Entry 8C9C (electron microscopy, 6.62 A resolution (low resolution: residue-level contacts below are approximate; hydrogen-bond / salt-bridge calls are withheld)); this record covers chains A and Y of the 4 polymer chains in the assembly.

[Chain A]
Molecule: 23S rRNA
Source organism: Escherichia coli
Sequence (2904 nucleotides; row label = number of the first residue in the row):
     1 GGUUAAGCGA CUAAGCGUAC ACGGUGGAUG CCCUGGCAGU CAGAGGCGAU GAAGGACGUG
    61 CUAAUCUGCG AUAAGCGUCG GUAAGGUGAU AUGAACCGUU AUAACCGGCG AUUUCCGAAU
   121 GGGGAAACCC AGUGUGUUUC GACACACUAU CAUUAACUGA AUCCAUAGGU UAAUGAGGCG
   181 AACCGGGGGA ACUGAAACAU CUAAGUACCC CGAGGAAAAG AAAUCAACCG AGAUUCCCCC
   241 AGUAGCGGCG AGCGAACGGG GAGCAGCCCA GAGCCUGAAU CAGUGUGUGU GUUAGUGGAA
   301 GCGUCUGGAA AGGCGCGCGA UACAGGGUGA CAGCCCCGUA CACAAAAAUG CACAUGCUGU
   361 GAGCUCGAUG AGUAGGGCGG GACACGUGGU AUCCUGUCUG AAUAUGGGGG GACCAUCCUC
   421 CAAGGCUAAA UACUCCUGAC UGACCGAUAG UGAACCAGUA CCGUGAGGGA AAGGCGAAAA
   481 GAACCCCGGC GAGGGGAGUG AAAAAGAACC UGAAACCGUG UACGUACAAG CAGUGGGAGC
   541 ACGCUUAGGC GUGUGACUGC GUACCUUUUG UAUAAUGGGU CAGCGACUUA UAUUCUGUAG
   601 CAAGGUUAAC CGAAUAGGGG AGCCGAAGGG AAACCGAGUC UUAACUGGGC GUUAAGUUGC
   661 AGGGUAUAGA CCCGAAACCC GGUGAUCUAG CCAUGGGCAG GUUGAAGGUU GGGUAACACU
   721 AACUGGAGGA CCGAACCGAC UAAUGUUGAA AAAUUAGCGG AUGACUUGUG GCUGGGGGUG
   781 AAAGGCCAAU CAAACCGGGA GAUAGCUGGU UCUCCCCGAA AGCUAUUUAG GUAGCGCCUC
   841 GUGAAUUCAU CUCCGGGGGU AGAGCACUGU UUCGGCAAGG GGGUCAUCCC GACUUACCAA
   901 CCCGAUGCAA ACUGCGAAUA CCGGAGAAUG UUAUCACGGG AGACACACGG CGGGUGCUAA
   961 CGUCCGUCGU GAAGAGGGAA ACAACCCAGA CCGCCAGCUA AGGUCCCAAA GUCAUGGUUA
  1021 AGUGGGAAAC GAUGUGGGAA GGCCCAGACA GCCAGGAUGU UGGCUUAGAA GCAGCCAUCA
  1081 UUUAAAGAAA GCGUAAUAGC UCACUGGUCG AGUCGGCCUG CGCGGAAGAU GUAACGGGGC
  1141 UAAACCAUGC ACCGAAGCUG CGGCAGCGAC GCUUAUGCGU UGUUGGGUAG GGGAGCGUUC
  1201 UGUAAGCCUG CGAAGGUGUG CUGUGAGGCA UGCUGGAGGU AUCAGAAGUG CGAAUGCUGA
  1261 CAUAAGUAAC GAUAAAGCGG GUGAAAAGCC CGCUCGCCGG AAGACCAAGG GUUCCUGUCC
  1321 AACGUUAAUC GGGGCAGGGU GAGUCGACCC CUAAGGCGAG GCCGAAAGGC GUAGUCGAUG
  1381 GGAAACAGGU UAAUAUUCCU GUACUUGGUG UUACUGCGAA GGGGGGACGG AGAAGGCUAU
  1441 GUUGGCCGGG CGACGGUUGU CCCGGUUUAA GCGUGUAGGC UGGUUUUCCA GGCAAAUCCG
  1501 GAAAAUCAAG GCUGAGGCGU GAUGACGAGG CACUACGGUG CUGAAGCAAC AAAUGCCCUG
  1561 CUUCCAGGAA AAGCCUCUAA GCAUCAGGUA ACAUCAAAUC GUACCCCAAA CCGACACAGG
  1621 UGGUCAGGUA GAGAAUACCA AGGCGCUUGA GAGAACUCGG GUGAAGGAAC UAGGCAAAAU
  1681 GGUGCCGUAA CUUCGGGAGA AGGCACGCUG AUAUGUAGGU GAGGUCCCUC GCGGAUGGAG
  1741 CUGAAAUCAG UCGAAGAUAC CAGCUGGCUG CAACUGUUUA UUAAAAACAC AGCACUGUGC
  1801 AAACACGAAA GUGGACGUAU ACGGUGUGAC GCCUGCCCGG UGCCGGAAGG UUAAUUGAUG
  1861 GGGUUAGCGC AAGCGAAGCU CUUGAUCGAA GCCCCGGUAA ACGGCGGCCG UAACUAUAAC
  1921 GGUCCUAAGG UAGCGAAAUU CCUUGUCGGG UAAGUUCCGA CCUGCACGAA UGGCGUAAUG
  1981 AUGGCCAGGC UGUCUCCACC CGAGACUCAG UGAAAUUGAA CUCGCUGUGA AGAUGCAGUG
  2041 UACCCGCGGC AAGACGGAAA GACCCCGUGA ACCUUUACUA UAGCUUGACA CUGAACAUUG
  2101 AGCCUUGAUG UGUAGGAUAG GUGGGAGGCU UUGAAGUGUG GACGCCAGUC UGCAUGGAGC
  2161 CGACCUUGAA AUACCACCCU UUAAUGUUUG AUGUUCUAAC GUUGACCCGU AAUCCGGGUU
  2221 GCGGACAGUG UCUGGUGGGU AGUUUGACUG GGGCGGUCUC CUCCUAAAGA GUAACGGAGG
  2281 AGCACGAAGG UUGGCUAAUC CUGGUCGGAC AUCAGGAGGU UAGUGCAAUG GCAUAAGCCA
  2341 GCUUGACUGC GAGCGUGACG GCGCGAGCAG GUGCGAAAGC AGGUCAUAGU GAUCCGGUGG
  2401 UUCUGAAUGG AAGGGCCAUC GCUCAACGGA UAAAAGGUAC UCCGGGGAUA ACAGGCUGAU
  2461 ACCGCCCAAG AGUUCAUAUC GACGGCGGUG UUUGGCACCU CGAUGUCGGC UCAUCACAUC
  2521 CUGGGGCUGA AGUAGGUCCC AAGGGUAUGG CUGUUCGCCA UUUAAAGUGG UACGCGAGCU
  2581 GGGUUUAGAA CGUCGUGAGA CAGUUCGGUC CCUAUCUGCC GUGGGCGCUG GAGAACUGAG
  2641 GGGGGCUGCU CCUAGUACGA GAGGACCGGA GUGGACGCAU CACUGGUGUU CGGGUUGUCA
  2701 UGCCAAUGGC ACUGCCCGGU AGCUAAAUGC GGAAGAGAUA AGUGCUGAAA GCAUCUAAGC
  2761 ACGAAACUUG CCCCGAGAUG AGUUCUCCCU GACCCUUUAA GGGUCCUGAA GGAACGUUGA
  2821 AGACGACGAC GUUGAUAGGC CGGGUGUGUA AGCGCAGCGA UGCGUUGAGC UAACCGGUAC
  2881 UAAUGAACCG UGAGGCUUAA CCUU
Disordered / not traced: 1-13, 527-2904

[Chain Y]
Molecule: 50S ribosomal protein L29
Source organism: Escherichia coli
UniProtKB: P0A7M6 (RL29_ECOLI); residues 1-63 here = UniProt positions 1-63
Sequence (63 residues; each row starts with the number of its first residue):
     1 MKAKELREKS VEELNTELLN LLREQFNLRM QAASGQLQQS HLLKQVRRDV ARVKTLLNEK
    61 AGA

[Interface between chain A and chain Y]
Contacting residue pairs (25; chain A residue first):
  C61(A) with Ser40(Y); Lys44(Y); Arg47(Y)
  U72(A) with Lys54(Y); Thr55(Y)
  A73(A) with Ala51(Y); Arg52(Y)
  G75(A) with Arg48(Y); Arg52(Y)
  C76(A) with Arg48(Y); Arg52(Y); Thr55(Y)
  G77(A) with Arg52(Y)
  U78(A) with Lys2(Y)
  A94(A) with Gln38(Y); Ser40(Y)
  A95(A) with Gln38(Y); Gln39(Y); Ser40(Y); His41(Y)
  C96(A) with Gln39(Y); His41(Y)
  U102(A) with Met1(Y); Lys2(Y)
  A111(A) with Asn58(Y)
Interface residues without a listed pair, chain A (13 interface residues in all): C97
Interface residues without a listed pair, chain Y (16 interface residues in all): Ala3, Lys4

[Summary]
Chain A and chain Y form an interface of 13 and 16 residues respectively.
Chain A is 23S rRNA and chain Y is 50S ribosomal protein L29, both from Escherichia coli; the structure,
Cryo-EM captures early ribosome assembly in action, was determined by electron microscopy.
